PDB entry 1U5Y | X-ray diffraction, 2.30 A resolution | chains A and B of the 3 polymer chains in the assembly

Chain A (and B):
Molecule: Tumor necrosis factor ligand superfamily member 13
From: Mus musculus
Notes: fragment: TNF domain of murine APRIL; chain B of this document is another copy of the same molecule, construct and numbering; everything in this record applies to it too
UniProtKB: Q9D777 (TNF13_MOUSE); numbering as in UniProt (aligned over 104-241)
Amino-acid sequence (140 residues; each row starts with the number of its first residue):
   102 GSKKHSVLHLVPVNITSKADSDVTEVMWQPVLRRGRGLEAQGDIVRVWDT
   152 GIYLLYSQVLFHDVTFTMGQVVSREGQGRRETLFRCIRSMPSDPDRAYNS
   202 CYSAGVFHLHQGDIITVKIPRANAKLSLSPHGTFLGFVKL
Unresolved in the structure: 102-104
Construct notes: cloning artifact (102-103)
Cystine bridges: Cys187-Cys202
Curated features (UniProtKB/Swiss-Prot):
  - glycosylation: Asn115 (N-linked (GlcNAc...) asparagine)

How chain A and chain B interact:
Pairs across the interface (44):
  His106(A) with His106(B)
  Ile153(A) with Arg135(B)
  Val165(A) with Arg197(B), hydrogen bond (backbone-side chain)
  Thr166(A) with Arg197(B)
  Phe167(A) with Asp196(B); Arg197(B)
  Thr183(A) with His232(B), hydrogen bond (backbone-side chain)
  Leu184(A) with His232(B)
  Phe185(A) with His232(B); Phe235(B), hydrophobic
  Arg186(A) with Gln159(B), hydrogen bond (backbone-side chain); His232(B), hydrogen bond (backbone-backbone)
  Cys187(A) with Ser201(B)
  Ile188(A) with Leu161(B), hydrophobic; Tyr199(B); Asn200(B); Ser201(B), hydrogen bond (backbone-side chain)
  Arg189(A) with Arg189(B); Tyr199(B); Asn200(B); Ser201(B), hydrogen bond (side chain-backbone)
  Ser190(A) with Arg197(B), hydrogen bond (side chain-backbone); Ala198(B), hydrogen bond (side chain-backbone); Tyr199(B), hydrogen bond (backbone-backbone); Asn200(B), hydrogen bond (backbone-side chain)
  Met191(A) with Arg197(B), hydrogen bond (backbone-side chain)
  Pro192(A) with Arg197(B)
  Ser193(A) with Arg197(B)
  Tyr203(A) with Tyr203(B), hydrophobic
  Ser204(A) with Gln159(B), hydrogen bond; Phe235(B)
  Ala205(A) with Tyr203(B); Phe235(B)
  Gly206(A) with Tyr157(B)
  Val207(A) with His110(B); Leu133(B); Tyr157(B), hydrogen bond (backbone-side chain); Val239(B), hydrophobic
  Phe208(A) with His110(B); Leu133(B), hydrophobic
  His209(A) with Leu133(B)
  Leu241(A) with His106(B); Arg135(B), hydrogen bond (backbone-side chain); Val239(B), hydrophobic
Also at the interface, not in a pair above, chain A (26 interface residues in all): Leu155, Cys202
Also at the interface, not in a pair above, chain B (21 interface residues in all): Val108, Leu155, Pro231

Summary:
Chain A and chain B form an interface of 26 and 21 residues respectively; the contacts include 14 hydrogen
bonds. Polar contacts include Val165(A)-Arg197(B), Thr183(A)-His232(B) and Arg186(A)-Gln159(B).
Both chains are Tumor necrosis factor ligand superfamily member 13 (Mus musculus). Entry 1U5Y (Crystal
structure of murine APRIL, pH 8.0) was determined by X-ray diffraction, deposited together with 1U5X and 1U5Z.
